PDB entry 7FDE | electron microscopy, 3.80 A resolution | chains O and G of the 16 polymer chains in the assembly

# Chain O
Protein: V-type proton ATPase subunit C
Organism: Saccharomyces cerevisiae S288C
Reference sequence: P31412 (VATC_YEAST); numbering as in UniProt (aligned over 1-392)
Chain sequence (392 residues; numbered 1 to 392; the number before each row is that of its first residue):
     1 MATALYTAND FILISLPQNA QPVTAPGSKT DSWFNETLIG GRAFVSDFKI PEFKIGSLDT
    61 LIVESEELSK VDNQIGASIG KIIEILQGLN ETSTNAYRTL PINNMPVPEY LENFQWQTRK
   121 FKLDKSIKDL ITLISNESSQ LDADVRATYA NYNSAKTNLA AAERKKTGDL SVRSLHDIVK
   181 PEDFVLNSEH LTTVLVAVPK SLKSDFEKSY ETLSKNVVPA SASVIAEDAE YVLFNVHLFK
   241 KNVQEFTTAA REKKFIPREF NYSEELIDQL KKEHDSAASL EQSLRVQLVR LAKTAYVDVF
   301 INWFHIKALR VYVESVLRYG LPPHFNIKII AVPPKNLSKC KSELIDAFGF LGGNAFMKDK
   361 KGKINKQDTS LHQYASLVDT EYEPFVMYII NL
Unresolved in the structure: 1-4, 358-381

# Chain G
Protein: V-type proton ATPase subunit E
Organism: Saccharomyces cerevisiae S288C
Reference sequence: P22203 (VATE_YEAST); numbering as in UniProt (aligned over 1-233)
Chain sequence (233 residues; numbered 1 to 233; the number before each row is that of its first residue):
     1 MSSAITALTP NQVNDELNKM QAFIRKEAEE KAKEIQLKAD QEYEIEKTNI VRNETNNIDG
    61 NFKSKLKKAM LSQQITKSTI ANKMRLKVLS AREQSLDGIF EETKEKLSGI ANNRDEYKPI
   121 LQSLIVEALL KLLEPKAIVK ALERDVDLIE SMKDDIMREY GEKAQRAPLE EIVISNDYLN
   181 KDLVSGGVVV SNASDKIEIN NTLEERLKLL SEEALPAIRL ELYGPSKTRK FFD
Unresolved in the structure: 1, 233

# How chain O and chain G interact
Residue-residue contacts (12):
  H190(O) with I24(G)
  E207(O) with I5(G)
  K208(O) with A7(G)
  Y210(O) with I5(G), hydrogen bond (side chain-backbone)
  N216(O) with K19(G)
  P219(O) with Q12(G); V13(G)
  A220(O) with I5(G); T6(G); V13(G), hydrophobic
  A222(O) with I5(G), hydrophobic
  F239(O) with M20(G), hydrophobic
Interface residues without a listed pair, chain O (11 interface residues in all): L191, V218
Interface residues without a listed pair, chain G (9 interface residues in all): F23

# Overview
11 residues of chain O face 9 of chain G across their interface; the contacts include 1 hydrogen bond. The
hydrogen-bonded pair is Y210(O)-I5(G).
Here chain O is V-type proton ATPase subunit C and chain G is V-type proton ATPase subunit E, both from
Saccharomyces cerevisiae S288C. Entry 7FDE (CryoEM Structures of Reconstituted V-ATPase, Oxr1 bound V1) was
determined by electron microscopy.
